Entry 3F6N (X-ray diffraction, 3.10 A resolution); this record covers chains A and D of the 4 polymer chains in the assembly.

[Chain A (and D)]
Name: Virion-associated protein
Organism: Cauliflower mosaic virus (STRAIN STRASBOURG)
Notes: chain D of this document is another copy of the same molecule, construct and numbering; everything in this record applies to it too
Reference sequence: P03551 (VDBP_CAMVS); residues 1-129 here = UniProt positions 1-129
Sequence (129 residues; numbered 1 to 129; the number before each row is that of its first residue):
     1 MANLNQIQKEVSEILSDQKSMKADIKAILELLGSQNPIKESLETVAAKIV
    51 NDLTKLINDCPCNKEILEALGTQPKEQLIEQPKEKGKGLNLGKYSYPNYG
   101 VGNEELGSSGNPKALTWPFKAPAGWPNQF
Disordered / not traced: 1-2, 73-129 (chain D: 1-2, 75-129)
Swiss-Prot annotation at these positions:
  - region: Pro122 to Phe129 (Capsid binding)
  - mutagenesis: Asn127 (N127A: Partial loss of capsid binding), Gln128 (Q128A: Partial loss of capsid binding), Phe129 (F129A: Complete loss of capsid binding)
What the authors report for this chain:
  - self-association interface (contacts with another copy of this molecule); pairs are residue here / residue on that copy: Cys62-Cys60 (disulfide)

[How chain A and chain D interact]
Cross-chain cystine bridges: Cys60(A)-Cys62(D)
Pairs across the interface (63; chain A residue first):
  Leu4(A) - Asn3(D)
  Leu4(A) - Ile7(D)  hydrophobic
  Ile7(A) - Ile7(D)  hydrophobic
  Gln8(A) - Asn3(D)
  Gln8(A) - Gln6(D)
  Gln8(A) - Ile7(D)
  Gln8(A) - Glu10(D)  hydrogen bond
  Val11(A) - Glu10(D)
  Val11(A) - Ile14(D)  hydrophobic
  Ser12(A) - Glu10(D)
  Ile14(A) - Ile14(D)  hydrophobic
  Leu15(A) - Glu10(D)
  Leu15(A) - Glu13(D)
  Leu15(A) - Ile14(D)  hydrophobic
  Gln18(A) - Ile14(D)
  Gln18(A) - Asp17(D)
  Gln18(A) - Gln18(D)  hydrogen bond
  Gln18(A) - Met21(D)
  Lys19(A) - Glu13(D)  salt bridge
  Lys19(A) - Asp17(D)  salt bridge
  Met21(A) - Met21(D)  hydrophobic
  Lys22(A) - Asp17(D)  salt bridge
  Lys22(A) - Ser20(D)  hydrogen bond
  Lys22(A) - Met21(D)
  Ile25(A) - Met21(D)  hydrophobic
  Ile25(A) - Asp24(D)
  Ile25(A) - Ile25(D)  hydrophobic
  Ile25(A) - Ile28(D)  hydrophobic
  Ile28(A) - Ile28(D)  hydrophobic
  Leu29(A) - Asp24(D)
  Leu29(A) - Ala27(D)  hydrophobic
  Leu29(A) - Ile28(D)  hydrophobic
  Leu32(A) - Ile28(D)  hydrophobic
  Leu32(A) - Leu31(D)  hydrophobic
  Leu32(A) - Leu32(D)  hydrophobic
  Ile38(A) - Ile38(D)  hydrophobic
  Ile38(A) - Ser41(D)
  Lys39(A) - Asn36(D)
  Leu42(A) - Ser41(D)
  Leu42(A) - Leu42(D)
  Leu42(A) - Val45(D)  hydrophobic
  Ala46(A) - Val45(D)  hydrophobic
  Ala46(A) - Ile49(D)  hydrophobic
  Ile49(A) - Ile49(D)  hydrophobic
  Val50(A) - Ile49(D)
  Val50(A) - Leu53(D)  hydrophobic
  Leu53(A) - Leu53(D)  hydrophobic
  Thr54(A) - Leu56(D)
  Ile57(A) - Leu56(D)  hydrophobic
  Ile57(A) - Ile57(D)  hydrophobic
  Ile57(A) - Pro61(D)  hydrophobic
  Ile57(A) - Cys62(D)
  Asn58(A) - Pro61(D)
  Cys60(A) - Cys62(D)  disulfide
  Asn63(A) - Cys62(D)  hydrogen bond (side chain-backbone)
  Asn63(A) - Glu65(D)  hydrogen bond
  Asn63(A) - Ile66(D)
  Ile66(A) - Ile66(D)  hydrophobic
  Leu67(A) - Glu65(D)
  Leu67(A) - Ile66(D)  hydrophobic
  Leu70(A) - Ala69(D)  hydrophobic
  Leu70(A) - Leu70(D)  hydrophobic
  Thr72(A) - Ala69(D)
Also at the interface, not in a pair above, chain A (33 interface residues in all): Gly33, Glu43
Also at the interface, not in a pair above, chain D (33 interface residues in all): Leu4, Gln35

[In short]
Chain A and chain D each contribute 33 residues to their interface; the contacts include 1 disulfide bond, 5
hydrogen bonds and 3 salt bridges. Polar contacts include Lys19(A)-Glu13(D), Lys19(A)-Asp17(D) and
Lys22(A)-Asp17(D). Curated annotation (UniProt) lists 3 mutagenesis sites on chain A. The paper reports a
self-association interface involving Cys62(A).
Chain A and chain D are both Virion-associated protein (Cauliflower mosaic virus (STRAIN STRASBOURG)); the
structure, Crystal structure of the virion-associated protein P3 from Caulimovirus, was determined by X-ray
diffraction (same publication as 3K4T).
